Entry 7WOR (electron microscopy, 3.70 A resolution); this record covers chains D and E of the 6 polymer chains in the assembly.

# Chain D
Protein: 16L9 Fv
Organism: Homo sapiens
Amino-acid sequence (247 residues; each row starts with the number of its first residue):
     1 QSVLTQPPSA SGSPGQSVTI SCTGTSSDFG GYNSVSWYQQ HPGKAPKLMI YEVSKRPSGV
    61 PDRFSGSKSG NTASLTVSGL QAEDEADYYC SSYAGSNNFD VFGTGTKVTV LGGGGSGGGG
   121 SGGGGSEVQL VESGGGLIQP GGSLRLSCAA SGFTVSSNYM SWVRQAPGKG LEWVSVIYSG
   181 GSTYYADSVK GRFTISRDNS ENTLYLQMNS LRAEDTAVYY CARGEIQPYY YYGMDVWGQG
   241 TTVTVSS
Unresolved in the structure: 1-2, 115-123
Cystine bridges: C22-C90, C148-C221

# Chain E
Protein: GW01 Fv
Organism: Homo sapiens
Amino-acid sequence (251 residues; row label = number of the first residue in the row):
     1 QSVLTQPPSA SGTPGQRVTI SCSGSSSNIG SNTVNWYQQL PGTAPKLLIY SNNQRPSGVP
    61 DRFSGSKSGT SASLAISGLQ SEDEADYYCA AWDDSLNWVF GGGTKLTVLG GGGSGGGGSG
   121 GGGSEVQLVE SGGGVVQPGG SLRLSCAASG FRFDDHAMHW VRQAPGKGLE WVSVISGDGG
   181 STYYADSVKG RFSISRDDSK NSLYLQMNSL RTEDTALYYC AKDRSYGPPD VFNYEYGMDV
   241 WGQGTTVTVS S
Unresolved in the structure: 1-2, 111-124
Cystine bridges: C22-C89, C146-C220

# How chain D and chain E interact
Residue-residue contacts (8; chain D residue first):
  V3(D) - D198(E)
  L4(D) - D198(E)
  T5(D) - D198(E)  hydrogen bond
  G24(D) - D198(E)
  S27(D) - D154(E)
  Y93(D) - D178(E)  hydrogen bond (side chain-backbone)
  Y93(D) - G179(E)
  N98(D) - D178(E)
Other interface residues (no listed pair), chain D (11 interface residues in all): T25, S26, G95, S96
Other interface residues (no listed pair), chain E (6 interface residues in all): G180, D197

# Summary
Chain D and chain E form an interface of 11 and 6 residues respectively, with 2 hydrogen bonds. Polar pairs
include T5(D)-D198(E) and Y93(D)-D178(E).
Chain D is 16L9 Fv and chain E is GW01 Fv, both from Homo sapiens; the structure, The state 2 of Omicron Spike
with bispecific antibody FD01, was determined by electron microscopy, deposited together with 7WOP, 7WOQ,
7WOS, 7WOU, 7WOV and 7WOW.
